PDB entry 1WDC | X-ray diffraction, 2.00 A resolution | chains B and C of the 3 polymer chains in the assembly

== Chain B ==
Protein: Scallop myosin
Source organism: Argopecten irradians
Notes: fragment: proteolytic fragment, regulatory domain
Reference sequence: P13543 (MLR_AEQIR); numbering as in UniProt (aligned over 1-156)
Sequence (156 residues; each row starts with the number of its first residue):
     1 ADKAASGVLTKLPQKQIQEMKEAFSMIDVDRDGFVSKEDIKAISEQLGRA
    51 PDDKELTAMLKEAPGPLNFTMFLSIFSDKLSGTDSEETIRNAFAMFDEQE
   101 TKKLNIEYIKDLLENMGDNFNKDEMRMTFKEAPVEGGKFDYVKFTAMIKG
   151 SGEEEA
Unresolved in the structure: 1-11, 154-156
Metal / ion sites: Mg2+: D28, D30, D32, F34, D39

== Chain C ==
Protein: Scallop myosin
Source organism: Argopecten irradians
Notes: fragment: proteolytic fragment, regulatory domain
Reference sequence: P07291 (MLE_AEQIR); residue numbers follow UniProt; this construct covers 1-156
Sequence (156 residues; each row starts with the number of its first residue):
     1 PKLSQDEIDDLKDVFELFDFWDGRDGAVDAFKLGDVCRCLGINPRNEDVF
    51 AVGGTHKMGEKSLPFEEFLPAYEGLMDCEQGTFADYMEAFKTFDREGQGF
   101 ISGAELRHVLTALGERLSDEDVDEIIKLTDLQEDLEGNVKYEDFVKKVMA
   151 GPYPDK
Unresolved in the structure: 1-2, 155-156
Metal / ion sites: Ca2+: D19, D22, G23, D25, A27

== How chain B and chain C interact ==
Contacting residue pairs - 7 pairs, chain B then chain C:
  M116(B) - F20(C)
  M116(B) - W21(C)
  G117(B) - F20(C)  hydrogen bond (backbone-backbone)
  G117(B) - G23(C)
  G117(B) - R24(C)  hydrogen bond (backbone-backbone)
  D118(B) - R24(C)  salt bridge
  N119(B) - G23(C)
Interface residues without a listed pair, chain B (7 interface residues in all): F96, L112, N115
Interface residues without a listed pair, chain C (5 interface residues in all): D22

== Overview ==
Chain B and chain C form an interface of 7 and 5 residues respectively, with 2 hydrogen bonds and 1 salt
bridge. Polar contacts include D118(B)-R24(C), G117(B)-F20(C) and G117(B)-R24(C). The Mg2+ site is built by
D28(B), D30(B), D32(B), F34(B) and D39(B).
Chain B is Scallop myosin and chain C is Scallop myosin, both from Argopecten irradians; the structure,
Scallop myosin regulatory domain, was determined by X-ray diffraction.
